8QXB - chains A and G of the 18 polymer chains in the assembly; structure by electron microscopy, 3.86 A resolution.

== Chain A (and G) ==
Molecule: TAR DNA-binding protein 43
From: Homo sapiens
Notes: chain G of this document is another copy of the same molecule, construct and numbering; everything in this record applies to it too
Reference sequence: Q13148 (TADBP_HUMAN); numbering as in UniProt (aligned over 1-414)
Chain sequence (414 residues; numbered 1 to 414; the number before each row is that of its first residue):
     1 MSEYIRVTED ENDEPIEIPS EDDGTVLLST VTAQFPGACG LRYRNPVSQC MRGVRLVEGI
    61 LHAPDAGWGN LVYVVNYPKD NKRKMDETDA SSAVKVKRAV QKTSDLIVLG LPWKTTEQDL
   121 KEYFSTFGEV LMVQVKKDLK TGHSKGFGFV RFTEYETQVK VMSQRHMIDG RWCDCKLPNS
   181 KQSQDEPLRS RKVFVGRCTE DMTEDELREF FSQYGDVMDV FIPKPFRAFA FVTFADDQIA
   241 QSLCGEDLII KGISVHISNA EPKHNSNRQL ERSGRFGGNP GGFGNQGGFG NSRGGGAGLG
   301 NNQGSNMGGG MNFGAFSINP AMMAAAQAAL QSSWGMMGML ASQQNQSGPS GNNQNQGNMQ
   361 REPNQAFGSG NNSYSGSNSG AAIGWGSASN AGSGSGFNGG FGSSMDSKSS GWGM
Disordered / not traced: 1-303, 349-414
Curated features (UniProtKB/Swiss-Prot):
  - motif: Lys-82 to Arg-98 (Nuclear localization signal), Ile-239 to Ile-250 (Nuclear export signal)
  - modified residue: Ser-183 (Phosphoserine), Ser-292 (Phosphoserine), Arg-293 (Omega-N-methylarginine)
  - cross-link (Glycyl lysine isopeptide (Lys-Gly)): Lys-79 (interchain with G-Cter in SUMO2), Lys-84 (interchain with G-Cter in SUMO2), Lys-95 (interchain with G-Cter in SUMO2), Lys-102 (interchain with G-Cter in SUMO2), Lys-181 (interchain with G-Cter in SUMO2), Lys-263 (interchain with G-Cter in SUMO2)
  - natural variant: Asp-169 (D169G: In ALS10), Asn-267 (N267S: In ALS10), Gly-287 (G287S: In ALS10), Gly-290 (G290A: In ALS10), Gly-294 (G294A: In ALS10; G294V: In ALS10), Gly-295 (G295R: In ALS10; G295S: In ALS10), Gly-298 (G298S: In ALS10), Ala-315 (A315T: In ALS10), Ala-321 (A321V: In ALS10), Gln-331 (Q331K: In ALS10), Ser-332 (S332N: In ALS10), Gly-335 (G335D: In ALS10), 9 further natural variant entries in UniProt
  - mutagenesis: Ser-48 (S48E: Complete loss of self-oligomerization), Thr-103 to Ser-183 (Loss of RNA-binding and reduced interaction with PPIA/CYPA), Leu-106 to Cys-175 (Completely abolishes RNA binding), Leu-106 to Leu-111 (Completely abolishes RNA binding), Phe-147 to Phe-149 (Highly reduces binding to RNA and DNA), Val-193 to Ile-257 (Alters but does not abolish RNA binding)
From the paper describing this entry:
  - self-association interface (contacts with another copy of this molecule): Met-311, Phe-313

== Chain A / chain G interface ==
Residue-residue contacts (6; chain A residue first):
  Ser-305(A) with Met-339(G)
  Asn-306(A) with Met-339(G)
  Met-307(A) with Met-337(G), hydrophobic; Gly-338(G); Met-339(G), hydrophobic
  Phe-316(A) with Met-336(G)
Interface residues without a listed pair, chain A (5 interface residues in all): Gly-308
Interface residues without a listed pair, chain G (5 interface residues in all): Gly-335

== Overview ==
The chain A/chain G interface involves 5 residues from each chain. Curated annotation (UniProt) lists 15
mutagenesis sites on chain A. The paper reports a self-association interface involving Met-311(A) and
Phe-313(A).
Chain A and chain G are both TAR DNA-binding protein 43 (Homo sapiens); the structure, TDP-43 amyloid fibrils:
Morphology-2, was determined by electron microscopy, deposited together with 8QX9 and 8QXA.
